Entry 3QNZ (X-ray diffraction, 2.20 A resolution); this record covers chains A and B of the 3 polymer chains in the assembly.

Chain A:
Name: Fab fragment of IMMUNOGLOBULIN G1 LIGHT CHAIN
Organism: Homo sapiens
Notes: antibody fragment or engineered binder
Amino-acid sequence (219 residues; numbered 1 to 219; the number before each row is that of its first residue):
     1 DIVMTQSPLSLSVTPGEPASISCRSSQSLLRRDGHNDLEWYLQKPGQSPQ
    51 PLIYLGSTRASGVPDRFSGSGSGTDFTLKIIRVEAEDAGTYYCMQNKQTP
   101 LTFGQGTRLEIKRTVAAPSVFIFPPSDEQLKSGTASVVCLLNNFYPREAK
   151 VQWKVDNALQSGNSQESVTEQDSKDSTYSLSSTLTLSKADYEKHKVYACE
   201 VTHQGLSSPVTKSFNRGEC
Disulfide bonds: C23-C93, C139-C199

Chain B:
Name: Fab fragment of IMMUNOGLOBULIN G1 HEAVY CHAIN
Organism: Homo sapiens
Notes: antibody fragment or engineered binder
Amino-acid sequence (220 residues; row label = number of the first residue in the row):
     1 EVQLVESGGGLVQPGGSLKLSCAASGFTLSGSNVHWVRQASGKGLEWVGR
    51 IKRNAESDATAYAASMRGRLTISRDDSKNTAFLQMNSLKSDDTAMYYCVI
   101 RGDVYNRQWGQGTLVTVSSASTKGPSVFPLAPSSKSTSGGTAALGCLVKD
   151 YFPEPVTVSWNSGALTSGVHTFPAVLQSSGLYSLSSVVTVPSSSLGTQTY
   201 ICNVNHKPSNTKVDKRVEPK
Disordered / not traced: 1, 103-107, 134-139
Disulfide bonds: C22-C98, C146-C202

How chain A and chain B interact:
Contacting residue pairs - 58 pairs, chain A then chain B:
  E39(A) with R101(B), salt bridge
  Y41(A) with R101(B), hydrogen bond; W109(B)
  Q43(A) with Q39(B), hydrogen bond; Y97(B), hydrogen bond
  S48(A) with Y97(B); G110(B), hydrogen bond (side chain-backbone); Q111(B)
  P49(A) with L45(B), hydrophobic; W109(B)
  Y92(A) with Q39(B), hydrogen bond; K43(B); G44(B); L45(B), hydrophobic
  M94(A) with R101(B)
  N96(A) with R101(B)
  T99(A) with W47(B); R50(B); A61(B)
  P100(A) with W47(B), hydrophobic
  L101(A) with H35(B); W47(B)
  F103(A) with V37(B), hydrophobic; L45(B)
  F121(A) with T141(B); A143(B), hydrophobic
  F123(A) with L130(B); A131(B); A143(B)
  S126(A) with F128(B); P129(B)
  E128(A) with F128(B); P129(B)
  Q129(A) with F128(B); K149(B)
  S132(A) with F128(B)
  S136(A) with L147(B); K149(B)
  L140(A) with A143(B), hydrophobic; F172(B), hydrophobic; V187(B), hydrophobic
  N142(A) with H170(B), hydrogen bond; T189(B)
  N143(A) with H170(B), hydrogen bond
  Q165(A) with V175(B); L176(B), hydrogen bond (side chain-backbone); Q177(B)
  E166(A) with V175(B)
  S167(A) with F172(B); P173(B), hydrogen bond (side chain-backbone); V175(B)
  V168(A) with P173(B)
  T169(A) with F172(B)
  S179(A) with H170(B), hydrogen bond; F172(B)
  L180(A) with F172(B)
  S181(A) with F172(B); S185(B)
Other interface residues (no listed pair), chain A (33 interface residues in all): Q105, T134, V138
Other interface residues (no listed pair), chain B (35 interface residues in all): G112, A142, L144, T171

Overview:
33 residues of chain A face 35 of chain B across their interface; the contacts include 10 hydrogen bonds and 1
salt bridge. Polar pairs include E39(A)-R101(B), Y41(A)-R101(B) and Q43(A)-Q39(B).
Here chain A is Fab fragment of IMMUNOGLOBULIN G1 LIGHT CHAIN and chain B is Fab fragment of IMMUNOGLOBULIN G1
HEAVY CHAIN, both from Homo sapiens. Entry 3QNZ (Orthorhombic form of IgG1 Fab fragment (in complex with
antigenic tubulin peptide) sharing same Fv as ...) was determined by X-ray diffraction, deposited together
with 3QNX, 3QNY, 3QO1 and 3M8O.
